PDB entry 5FUO | X-ray diffraction, 3.60 A resolution | chains A and H of the 3 polymer chains in the assembly

# Chain A
Protein: Serum albumin
Source organism: Homo sapiens
UniProtKB: P02768 (ALBU_HUMAN); residues 1-585 here correspond to UniProt positions 25-609 (UniProt number = residue number + 24)
Chain sequence (585 residues; row label = number of the first residue in the row):
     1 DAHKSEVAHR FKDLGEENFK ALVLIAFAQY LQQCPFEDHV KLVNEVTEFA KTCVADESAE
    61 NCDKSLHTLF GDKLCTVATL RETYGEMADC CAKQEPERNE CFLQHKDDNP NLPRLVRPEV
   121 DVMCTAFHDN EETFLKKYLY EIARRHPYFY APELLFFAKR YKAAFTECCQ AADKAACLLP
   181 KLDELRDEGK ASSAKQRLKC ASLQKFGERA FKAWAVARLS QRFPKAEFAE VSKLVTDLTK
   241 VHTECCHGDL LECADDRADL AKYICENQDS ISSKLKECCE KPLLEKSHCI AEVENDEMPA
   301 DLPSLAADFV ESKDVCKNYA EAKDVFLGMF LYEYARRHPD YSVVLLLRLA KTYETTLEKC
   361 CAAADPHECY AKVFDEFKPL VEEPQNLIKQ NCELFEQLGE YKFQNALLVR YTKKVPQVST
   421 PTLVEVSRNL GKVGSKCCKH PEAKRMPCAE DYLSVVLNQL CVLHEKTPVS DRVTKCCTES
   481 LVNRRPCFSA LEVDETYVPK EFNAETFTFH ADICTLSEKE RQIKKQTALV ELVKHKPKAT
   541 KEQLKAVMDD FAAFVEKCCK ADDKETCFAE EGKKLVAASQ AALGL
Unresolved in the structure: 1-4, 584-585
Disulfide bonds: C53-C62, C75-C91, C90-C101, C124-C169, C168-C177, C200-C246, C245-C253, C265-C279, C278-C289, C316-C361, C360-C369, C392-C438, C437-C448, C461-C477, C476-C487, C514-C559, C558-C567
Swiss-Prot annotation at these positions:
  - binding site (Cu cation): H3
  - binding site (Ca(2+)): E6, D13, E244, D249, E252, D255, D259
  - binding site (Zn(2+)): H67, H247, D249
  - binding site ((4Z,15Z)-bilirubin IXalpha): K240
  - site: K4 (Not glycated), K20 (Not glycated), K41 (Not glycated), K64 (Not glycated), K73 (Not glycated), K93 (Not glycated), K106 (Not glycated), K136 (Not glycated), K159 (Not glycated), K174 (Not glycated), K181 (Not glycated), K190 (Not glycated), K195 (Not glycated), K199 (Aspirin-acetylated lysine), K205 (Not glycated), K212 (Not glycated), K240 (Not glycated), K262 (Not glycated), K274 (Not glycated), K286 (Not glycated) and 18 more in UniProt
  - modified residue: S5 (Phosphoserine), S58 (Phosphoserine), S65 (Phosphoserine), T83 (Phosphothreonine), K205 (N6-succinyllysine), S273 (Phosphoserine), S419 (Phosphoserine), T420 (Phosphothreonine), T422 (Phosphothreonine), K436 (N6-succinyllysine), S489 (Phosphoserine), K519 (N6-succinyllysine), K534 (N6-methyllysine), K564 (N6-succinyllysine)
  - glycosylation: K12 (N-linked (Glc) (glycation) lysine), K51 (N-linked (Glc) (glycation) lysine), K137 (N-linked (Glc) (glycation) lysine), K162 (N-linked (Glc) (glycation) lysine), K199 (N-linked (Glc) (glycation) lysine), K225 (N-linked (Glc) (glycation) lysine), K233 (N-linked (Glc) (glycation) lysine), K276 (N-linked (Glc) (glycation) lysine), K281 (N-linked (Glc) (glycation) lysine), K313 (N-linked (Glc) (glycation) lysine), K317 (N-linked (Glc) (glycation) lysine), N318 (N-linked (GlcNAc...) asparagine), K323 (N-linked (Glc) (glycation) lysine), K351 (N-linked (Glc) (glycation) lysine), K378 (N-linked (Glc) (glycation) lysine), K413 (N-linked (Glc) (glycation) lysine), K439 (N-linked (Glc) (glycation) lysine), K444 (N-linked (Glc) (glycation) lysine), D494 (N-linked (GlcNAc...) asparagine), K525 (N-linked (Glc) (glycation) lysine) and 4 more in UniProt

# Chain H
Protein: Fab heavy chain
Source organism: Homo sapiens
Notes: antibody fragment or engineered binder
Chain sequence (233 residues; each row starts with the number of its first residue):
     1 EVQLLESGGG LVQPGGSLRL SCAVSGIDLS NYAINWVRQA PGKGLEWIGI IWASGTTFYA
    61 TWAKGRFTIS RDNSKNTVYL QMNSLRAEDT AVYYCARTVP GYSTAPYFDL WGQGTLVTVS
   121 SASTKGPSVF PLAPSSKSTS GGTAALGCLV KDYFPEPVTV SWNSGALTSG VHTFPAVLQS
   181 SGLYSLSSVV TVPSSSLGTQ TYICNVNHKP SNTKVDKKVE PKSCDKTHHH HHH
Unresolved in the structure: 136-142, 225-233
Disulfide bonds: C22-C95, C148-C204

# How chain A and chain H interact
Residue-residue contacts (12):
  P379(A) with T199(H); Q200(H)
  E383(A) with S195(H), hydrogen bond; S196(H); T199(H)
  N386(A) with T199(H)
  L387(A) with S195(H)
  S489(A) with T143(H)
  A490(A) with T143(H), hydrogen bond (backbone-side chain)
  L491(A) with T143(H)
  E492(A) with T143(H), hydrogen bond (side chain-backbone); A144(H)
Other interface residues (no listed pair), chain A (9 interface residues in all): E382

# Summary
Chain A and chain H form an interface of 9 and 6 residues respectively, with 3 hydrogen bonds. Polar pairs
include E383(A)-S195(H), A490(A)-T143(H) and E492(A)-T143(H). From UniProt: Cu cation-binding residue H3(A), 7
Ca2+-binding residues, 3 Zn2+-binding residues and (4Z,15Z)-bilirubin IXalpha-binding residue K240(A) on chain
A.
Chain A is Serum albumin and chain H is Fab heavy chain, both from Homo sapiens; the structure, Extending the
half-life of a Fab fragment through generation of a humanised anti-Human Serum Albumin (HSA) ..., was
determined by X-ray diffraction, deposited together with 5FUZ.
